Entry 8VIT (X-ray diffraction, 1.25 A resolution); this record covers chain A.

== Chain A ==
Protein: Fatty acid kinase A
From: Staphylococcus aureus subsp. aureus NCTC 8325
Notes: fragment: N-terminal domain (M1-A212)
UniProtKB: Q2FZ58 (Y1193_STAA8); numbering as in UniProt (aligned over 1-212)
Sequence (232 residues; each row starts with the number of its first residue; numbers below 1 keep their minus sign (Met-19 is residue -19)):
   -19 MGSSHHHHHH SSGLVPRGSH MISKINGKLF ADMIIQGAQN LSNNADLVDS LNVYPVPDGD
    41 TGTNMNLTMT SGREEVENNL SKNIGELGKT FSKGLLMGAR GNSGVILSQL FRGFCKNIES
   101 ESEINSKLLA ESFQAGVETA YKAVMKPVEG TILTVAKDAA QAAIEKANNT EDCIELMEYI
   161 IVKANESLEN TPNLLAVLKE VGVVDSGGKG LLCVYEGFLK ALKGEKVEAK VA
Not modelled in the structure: -19 to -2, 211-212
Differences from the reference sequence: expression tag (-19 to 0)
Bound ions: Mg2+ site 1: Asn32, Asp38, Asp40 (together with ADP); Mg2+ site 2: Asp38, Asp40 (together with ADP)
Residues lining bound ligands: ADP (adenosine-5'-diphosphate): Asn32, Tyr34, Pro35, Val36, Asp38, Asp40, Thr41, Asn44, Gly81, Asn82, Ser83, Ile86, Val124, Lys126, Pro127, Val128, Thr131, Ile132, Leu133, Asp185, Ser186, Gly187, Gly188
What the authors report for this chain:
  - mutagenesis - D38A/D40A: abolished catalytic activity

== Overview ==
Ligands of chain A: ADP. Asn32, Asp38 and Asp40 coordinate Mg2+ site 1. Asp38 and Asp40 form the Mg2+ site 2.
From the paper: D38A/D40A abolish catalytic activity.
Chain A is Fatty acid kinase A (Staphylococcus aureus subsp. aureus NCTC 8325); the structure, Crystal
structure of the N-terminal domain of fatty acid kinase A (FakA) from Staphylococcus aureus (Mg ..., was
determined by X-ray diffraction (same publication as 8VIP, 8VIQ and 8VIR).
